PDB entry 3M1V | X-ray diffraction, 1.45 A resolution | chains D and F of the 6 polymer chains in the assembly

# Chain D
Name: Methyl-coenzyme M reductase I subunit alpha
Source organism: Methanothermobacter marburgensis
Notes: EC 2.8.4.1
UniProt: P11558 (MCRA_METTM); numbering as in UniProt (aligned over 2-550)
Amino-acid sequence (549 residues; numbered 2 to 550; the number before each row is that of its first residue):
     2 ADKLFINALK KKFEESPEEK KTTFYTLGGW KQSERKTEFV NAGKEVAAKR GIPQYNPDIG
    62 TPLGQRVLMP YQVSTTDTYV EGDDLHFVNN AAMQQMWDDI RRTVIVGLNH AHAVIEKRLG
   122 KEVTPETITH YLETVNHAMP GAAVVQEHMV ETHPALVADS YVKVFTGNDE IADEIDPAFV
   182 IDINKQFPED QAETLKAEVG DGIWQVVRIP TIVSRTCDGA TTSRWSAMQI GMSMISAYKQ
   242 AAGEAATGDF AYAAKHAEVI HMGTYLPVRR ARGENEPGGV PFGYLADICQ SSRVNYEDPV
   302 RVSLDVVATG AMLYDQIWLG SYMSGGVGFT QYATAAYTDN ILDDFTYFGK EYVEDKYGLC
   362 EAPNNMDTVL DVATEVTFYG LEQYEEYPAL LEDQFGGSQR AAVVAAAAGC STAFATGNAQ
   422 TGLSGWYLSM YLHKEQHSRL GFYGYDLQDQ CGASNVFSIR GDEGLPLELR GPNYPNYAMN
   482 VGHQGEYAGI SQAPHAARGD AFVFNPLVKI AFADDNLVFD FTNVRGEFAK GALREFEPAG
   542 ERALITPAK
Disordered / not traced: 550
Modified residues: H257 (n1-methylated histidine; MHS); R271 (5-methyl-arginine; AGM); Q400 (2-methyl-glutamine; MGN); G445 (thioglycin; GL3); C452 (s-methylcysteine; SMC)
UniProt features mapped onto this chain:
  - binding site (coenzyme F430): Q147
  - binding site (coenzyme B): R225, K256, H257, R270
  - binding site (coenzyme M): Y333, Y444
  - modified residue: H257 (Pros-methylhistidine), R271 (5-methylarginine), G445 (1-thioglycine), D450 (Z: -2,3-didehydroaspartate), C452 (S-methylcysteine)
Ion coordination: factor 430 Ni: Q147 (together with 1-thioethanesulfonic acid)
Ligand contacts:
  - 1-thioethanesulfonic acid (COM): Y333, F443, Y444, G445
  - factor 430 (F43), molecule 1: A143, A144, V145, V146, Q147, M150, V151, M229, Q230, M233, I236, A243, G244
  - factor 430 (F43), molecule 2: G326, G327, V328, G329, F330, T331, Q332, Y333, F396, G397, G398, Q400, G442, F443
  - Coenzyme B (TP7), molecule 1: R225, K256, H257
  - Coenzyme B (TP7), molecule 2: R270, R271, L320, M324, S325, F330, F443, A479, M480, N481, V482
  - Zn2+ (ZN): R102, S215, R216, C218

# Chain F
Name: Methyl-coenzyme M reductase I subunit gamma
Source organism: Methanothermobacter marburgensis
Notes: EC 2.8.4.1
UniProt: P11562 (MCRG_METTM); residues 2-249 here = UniProt positions 2-249
Amino-acid sequence (248 residues; numbered 2 to 249; the number before each row is that of its first residue):
     2 AQYYPGTTKV AQNRRNFCNP EYELEKLREI SDEDVVKILG HRAPGEEYPS VHPPLEEMDE
    62 PEDAIREMVE PIDGAKAGDR VRYIQFTDSM YFAPAQPYVR SRAYLCRYRG ADAGTLSGRQ
   122 IIETRERDLE KISKELLETE FFDPARSGVR GKSVHGHSLR LDEDGMMFDM LRRQIYNKDT
   182 GRVEMVKNQI GDELDEPVDL GEPLDEETLM EKTTIYRVDG EAYRDDVEAV EIMQRIHVLR
   242 SQGGFNLE
Disordered / not traced: 248-249
UniProt features mapped onto this chain:
  - binding site (coenzyme M): R120
Ion coordination: Mg2+ near E30 (its only coordinating residue here)
Ligand contacts: factor 430 (F43): L117, S118, G119, R120, K153, S154, V155, H156, G157, H158

# Chain D / chain F interface
Residue-residue contacts (110; chain D residue first):
  F14(D) - R161(F)
  E16(D) - R161(F)  salt bridge
  E20(D) - R161(F)
  K21(D) - Y92(F)
  K21(D) - R161(F)
  K21(D) - L162(F)  hydrogen bond (backbone-backbone)
  K21(D) - D220(F)  salt bridge
  K22(D) - L162(F)
  K22(D) - D163(F)
  K22(D) - E164(F)  hydrogen bond (side chain-backbone)
  T23(D) - R161(F)
  T23(D) - L162(F)  hydrogen bond (backbone-backbone)
  T23(D) - D163(F)
  T23(D) - E164(F)
  T24(D) - E164(F)
  F25(D) - R161(F)
  F25(D) - F169(F)  hydrophobic
  Y26(D) - F169(F)
  Y26(D) - D170(F)  hydrogen bond (side chain-backbone)
  Y26(D) - R173(F)
  T62(D) - K153(F)
  T62(D) - S154(F)
  T62(D) - M171(F)
  T62(D) - L172(F)
  P63(D) - M171(F)
  L64(D) - M171(F)
  Q66(D) - F169(F)
  Q66(D) - M171(F)
  R67(D) - H156(F)  hydrogen bond
  R67(D) - L160(F)
  R67(D) - F169(F)
  M367(D) - H238(F)
  M367(D) - V239(F)  hydrophobic
  M367(D) - S242(F)
  L371(D) - Q235(F)
  T375(D) - Q235(F)  hydrogen bond
  E376(D) - R225(F)  salt bridge
  F379(D) - Y224(F)  hydrophobic
  F379(D) - R225(F)
  E383(D) - V219(F)
  E383(D) - R225(F)  salt bridge
  E386(D) - Y217(F)
  E386(D) - R218(F)  hydrogen bond (backbone-side chain)
  E386(D) - V219(F)  hydrogen bond (side chain-backbone)
  E387(D) - V219(F)
  P389(D) - Y92(F)
  P389(D) - R161(F)
  L392(D) - M91(F)  hydrophobic
  L392(D) - Y92(F)
  L392(D) - S159(F)
  E393(D) - S159(F)  hydrogen bond (backbone-backbone)
  E393(D) - L160(F)
  E393(D) - R161(F)  salt bridge
  F396(D) - H156(F)
  F396(D) - H158(F)
  F396(D) - S159(F)  hydrogen bond (backbone-side chain)
  G398(D) - S118(F)  hydrogen bond (backbone-side chain)
  R401(D) - M91(F)
  R401(D) - H158(F)  hydrogen bond
  R401(D) - S159(F)
  S425(D) - H238(F)  hydrogen bond
  L429(D) - H238(F)
  Y432(D) - M234(F)
  Y432(D) - H238(F)
  Y432(D) - R241(F)  hydrogen bond
  L433(D) - Y224(F)
  K435(D) - Y99(F)
  K435(D) - R103(F)
  E436(D) - Y5(F)  hydrogen bond
  E436(D) - R15(F)  salt bridge
  E436(D) - R103(F)  salt bridge
  E436(D) - Y217(F)
  E436(D) - Y224(F)
  E436(D) - M234(F)
  Q437(D) - R15(F)
  Q437(D) - Y217(F)  hydrogen bond (backbone-backbone)
  Q437(D) - Y224(F)
  H438(D) - M91(F)
  H438(D) - I216(F)
  H438(D) - Y217(F)
  S439(D) - R15(F)
  S439(D) - Q97(F)
  S439(D) - P98(F)
  S439(D) - Y99(F)  hydrogen bond (backbone-backbone)
  S439(D) - V100(F)  hydrogen bond (side chain-backbone)
  R440(D) - D89(F)  hydrogen bond (side chain-backbone)
  R440(D) - M91(F)
  R440(D) - Q97(F)  hydrogen bond
  R440(D) - P98(F)
  R440(D) - Y99(F)
  R440(D) - S118(F)  hydrogen bond (side chain-backbone)
  R440(D) - H158(F)
  R440(D) - I216(F)
  L441(D) - Y99(F)
  L441(D) - S118(F)
  G442(D) - L117(F)
  G442(D) - S118(F)  hydrogen bond (backbone-backbone)
  Y444(D) - G115(F)
  Y444(D) - T116(F)
  Y444(D) - L117(F)
  Y444(D) - I122(F)
  D447(D) - Y99(F)
  Q451(D) - R241(F)  hydrogen bond
  A454(D) - H238(F)
  A454(D) - R241(F)
  A454(D) - S242(F)
  S455(D) - R241(F)
  S455(D) - G245(F)
  F458(D) - F246(F)
  S459(D) - G245(F)
Interface residues without a listed pair, chain D (53 interface residues in all): V370, A390, G397, Y428, F443, I460
Interface residues without a listed pair, chain F (49 interface residues in all): R120, G166, M168, V231

# In short
53 residues of chain D face 49 of chain F across their interface, with 23 hydrogen bonds and 7 salt bridges.
Among the polar pairs are E16(D)-R161(F), K21(D)-D220(F) and E376(D)-R225(F). One factor 430 molecule is bound
between chain D and chain F.
Chain D is Methyl-coenzyme M reductase I subunit alpha and chain F is Methyl-coenzyme M reductase I subunit
gamma, both from Methanothermobacter marburgensis; the structure, Structural Insight into Methyl-Coenzyme M
Reductase Chemistry using Coenzyme B Analogues, was determined by X-ray diffraction (same publication as 3M2R,
3M2U, 3M2V, 3M30 and 3M32).
